2OYI - chains A and B of the 5 polymer chains in the assembly; structure by X-ray diffraction, 2.70 A resolution.

== Chain A ==
Molecule: Fibrinogen alpha chain
Organism: Homo sapiens
UniProt: P02671 (FIBA_HUMAN); residues 126-191 here correspond to UniProt positions 145-210 (UniProt number = residue number + 19)
Chain sequence (66 residues; each row starts with the number of its first residue):
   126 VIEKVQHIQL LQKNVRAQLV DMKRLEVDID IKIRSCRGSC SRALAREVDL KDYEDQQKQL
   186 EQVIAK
Disordered / not traced: 191

== Chain B ==
Molecule: Fibrinogen beta chain
Organism: Homo sapiens
UniProt: P02675 (FIBB_HUMAN); residues 149-461 here correspond to UniProt positions 179-491 (UniProt number = residue number + 30)
Chain sequence (313 residues; numbered 149 to 461; the number before each row is that of its first residue):
   149 HQLYIDETVN SNIPTNLRVL RSILENLRSK IQKLESDVSA QMEYCRTPCT VSCNIPVVSG
   209 KECEEIIRKG GETSEMYLIQ PDSSVKPYRV YCDMNTENGG WTVIQNRQDG SVDFGRKWDP
   269 YKQGFGNVAT NTDGKNYCGL PGEYWLGNDK ISQLTRMGPT ELLIEMEDWK GDKVKAHYGG
   329 FTVQNEANKY QISVNKYRGT AGNALMDGAS QLMGENRTMT IHNGMFFSTY DRDNDGWLTS
   389 DPRKQCSKED GGGWWYNRCH AANPNGRYYW GGQYTWDMAK HGTDDGVVWM NWKGSWYSMR
   449 KMSMKIRPFF PQQ
Disordered / not traced: 149-157, 459-461
Swiss-Prot annotation at these positions:
  - glycosylation: Asn-364 (N-linked (GlcNAc...) asparagine)
Disulfides: Cys-201/Cys-286, Cys-211/Cys-240, Cys-394/Cys-407
Covalently attached groups: glycan linked to Asn-364
Metal / ion sites: Ca2+: Asp-381, Asp-383, Trp-385

== Chain A / chain B interface ==
Pairs across the interface - 73 pairs, chain A then chain B:
  Ile-133(A) with Asn-164(B); Leu-165(B), hydrophobic; Leu-168(B), hydrophobic
  Leu-136(A) with Leu-168(B), hydrophobic
  Gln-137(A) with Asn-164(B), hydrogen bond
  Val-140(A) with Leu-172(B), hydrophobic
  Gln-143(A) with Leu-172(B); Leu-175(B)
  Met-147(A) with Leu-175(B); Lys-178(B); Ile-179(B), hydrophobic
  Lys-148(A) with Asp-425(B), salt bridge
  Arg-149(A) with Trp-424(B), hydrogen bond (side chain-backbone); Asp-425(B), hydrogen bond (side chain-backbone); Met-426(B); Ala-427(B), hydrogen bond (side chain-backbone)
  Glu-151(A) with Leu-182(B)
  Val-152(A) with Tyr-417(B), hydrophobic; Met-426(B), hydrophobic
  Asp-153(A) with Arg-415(B), salt bridge; Lys-428(B), salt bridge
  Ile-154(A) with Leu-182(B), hydrophobic; Val-186(B), hydrophobic
  Ile-156(A) with Tyr-416(B); Tyr-417(B), hydrophobic
  Lys-157(A) with Lys-428(B)
  Ile-158(A) with Asp-185(B); Gln-189(B)
  Arg-159(A) with Asp-257(B); Gly-258(B); Ser-259(B); Trp-418(B)
  Ser-160(A) with Gly-258(B), hydrogen bond (backbone-backbone); Ser-259(B); Val-260(B); Asp-261(B)
  Cys-161(A) with Gln-189(B); Ser-259(B)
  Arg-162(A) with Asp-257(B), salt bridge; Ser-259(B)
  Gly-163(A) with Cys-197(B), hydrogen bond (backbone-side chain); Ser-259(B), hydrogen bond (backbone-backbone); Asn-275(B), hydrogen bond (backbone-side chain)
  Ser-164(A) with Pro-196(B); Cys-197(B), hydrogen bond (backbone-backbone)
  Cys-165(A) with Tyr-192(B); Cys-193(B), disulfide; Thr-195(B); Pro-196(B); Cys-197(B)
  Ser-166(A) with Tyr-192(B), hydrogen bond (side chain-backbone); Thr-195(B), hydrogen bond (backbone-backbone); Pro-196(B); Cys-197(B)
  Arg-167(A) with Gln-189(B); Tyr-192(B)
  Ala-168(A) with Gln-189(B)
  Leu-169(A) with Asp-185(B); Gln-189(B); Tyr-192(B), hydrophobic
  Arg-171(A) with Leu-182(B); Asp-185(B), salt bridge
  Glu-172(A) with Lys-181(B)
  Asp-177(A) with Asn-174(B), hydrogen bond; Lys-178(B)
  Tyr-178(A) with Lys-178(B)
  Gln-181(A) with Ile-171(B); Asn-174(B), hydrogen bond
  Gln-184(A) with Val-167(B); Ile-171(B)
  Val-188(A) with Thr-163(B); Asn-164(B), hydrogen bond (backbone-side chain); Val-167(B), hydrophobic
Other interface residues (no listed pair), chain A (37 interface residues in all): Leu-144, Leu-150, Asp-155, Leu-185
Other interface residues (no listed pair), chain B (39 interface residues in all): Ile-161, Ser-170, Gly-430
Inter-chain disulfides: Cys-165(A)/Cys-193(B)

== Overview ==
37 residues of chain A face 39 of chain B across their interface, with 1 disulfide bond, 14 hydrogen bonds and
5 salt bridges. Among the polar pairs are Lys-148(A)/Asp-425(B), Asp-153(A)/Arg-415(B) and
Asp-153(A)/Lys-428(B). Asp-381(B), Asp-383(B) and Trp-385(B) coordinate Ca2+.
Here chain A is Fibrinogen alpha chain and chain B is Fibrinogen beta chain, both from Homo sapiens. Entry
2OYI (Crystal Structure of Fragment D of gammaD298,301A Fibrinogen with the Peptide Ligand
Gly-Pro-Arg-Pro-Amide) was determined by X-ray diffraction together with 2OYH from the same study.
